4Y7M - chains A and C; structure by X-ray diffraction, 1.92 A resolution.

== Chain A ==
Name: Hi113 protein
Source organism: Lama glama
Chain sequence (129 residues; numbered 1 to 129; the number before each row is that of its first residue):
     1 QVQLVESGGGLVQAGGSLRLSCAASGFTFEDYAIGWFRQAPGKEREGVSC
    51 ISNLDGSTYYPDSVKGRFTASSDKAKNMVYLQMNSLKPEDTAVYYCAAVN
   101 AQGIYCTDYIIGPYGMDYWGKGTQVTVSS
Disulfides: Cys22-Cys96, Cys50-Cys106

== Chain C ==
Name: Type VI secretion protein IcmF
Source organism: Escherichia coli 2-156-04_S3_C3
UniProt: A0A070IVV8 (A0A070IVV8_ECOLX); residues 835-1129 here = UniProt positions 835-1129
Chain sequence (295 residues; numbered 835 to 1129; the number before each row is that of its first residue):
   835 DYGSLTAAGLGQEWYGFGQTVFVRPMEQAWQQVLTPAAESLNARWRTAVV
   885 DGWNNAFSGRYPFKNVSSDASLPLLAKYLNTDTGRIARFLQNNLSGVLHR
   935 EGSRWVPDTINTRGLTFNPAFLKAINTLSEIADVAFTTGNAGLHFELRPG
   985 TAAGVMQTTLITDNQKLIYVNQMPVWKRFTWPADTEAPGASLSWVSTQAG
  1035 TRQYADLPGSWGLIRLLEMARRKAAPGVASGWSLSWQAQDGRMLNYTLRT
  1085 EAGEGPLVLLKLRNFVLPETVFELSGTSAFTGNDEDAGDTVEETD
Not modelled in the structure: 835-867, 1109-1129

== How chain A and chain C interact ==
Pairs across the interface (27; chain A residue first):
  Val99(A) - Arg982(C)
  Gly103(A) - Val1062(C)
  Gly103(A) - Ala1063(C)  hydrogen bond (backbone-backbone)
  Ile104(A) - Gly1061(C)
  Tyr105(A) - Gly1061(C)  hydrogen bond (backbone-backbone)
  Thr107(A) - Pro1060(C)  hydrogen bond (side chain-backbone)
  Thr107(A) - Gly1061(C)
  Tyr109(A) - Ala1059(C)  hydrophobic
  Tyr109(A) - Pro1060(C)
  Tyr109(A) - Val1062(C)  hydrophobic
  Tyr109(A) - Ser1067(C)
  Tyr109(A) - Tyr1080(C)  hydrogen bond (side chain-backbone)
  Tyr109(A) - Thr1081(C)  hydrogen bond
  Ile110(A) - Gly1061(C)
  Ile110(A) - Val1062(C)  hydrophobic
  Gly112(A) - Thr985(C)
  Pro113(A) - Gly984(C)
  Pro113(A) - Thr985(C)  hydrogen bond (backbone-backbone)
  Tyr114(A) - Arg982(C)  hydrogen bond (backbone-side chain)
  Tyr114(A) - Pro983(C)
  Tyr114(A) - Trp1010(C)  hydrogen bond
  Tyr114(A) - Val1062(C)  hydrophobic
  Tyr114(A) - Thr1081(C)
  Gly115(A) - Arg982(C)  hydrogen bond (backbone-side chain)
  Gly115(A) - Pro1008(C)
  Met116(A) - Pro1008(C)
  Asp117(A) - Arg982(C)  salt bridge
Interface residues without a listed pair, chain A (15 interface residues in all): Gln102, Asp108
Interface residues without a listed pair, chain C (16 interface residues in all): Asn1079, Arg1083

== In short ==
15 residues of chain A and 16 residues of chain C are in contact, with 9 hydrogen bonds and 1 salt bridge.
Polar pairs include Asp117(A)-Arg982(C), Thr107(A)-Pro1060(C) and Tyr109(A)-Tyr1080(C).
Here chain A is Hi113 protein (Lama glama) and chain C is Type VI secretion protein IcmF (Escherichia coli
2-156-04_S3_C3). Entry 4Y7M (T6SS protein TssM C-terminal domain (835-1129) from EAEC) was determined by X-ray
diffraction, deposited together with 4Y7L and 4Y7O.
